PDB entry 1NWW | X-ray diffraction, 1.20 A resolution | chains A and B

== Chain A (and B) ==
Name: Limonene-1,2-epoxide hydrolase
From: Rhodococcus erythropolis
Notes: EC 3.3.2.8; chain B of this document is another copy of the same molecule, construct and numbering; everything in this record applies to it too
UniProtKB: Q9ZAG3 (LIMA_RHOER); residues 1-149 here correspond to UniProt positions 0-148 (UniProt number = residue number - 1)
Amino-acid sequence (149 residues; row label = number of the first residue in the row):
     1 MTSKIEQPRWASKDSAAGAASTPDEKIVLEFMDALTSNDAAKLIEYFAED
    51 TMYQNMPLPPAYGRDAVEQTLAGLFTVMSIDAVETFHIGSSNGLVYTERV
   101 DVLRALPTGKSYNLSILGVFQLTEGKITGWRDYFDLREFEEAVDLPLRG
Disordered / not traced: 1-4 (chain B: 1-3)
Small-molecule neighbours: heptanamide (HPN): Tyr53, Asn55, Leu58, Leu74, Met78, Ile80, Arg99, Asp101, Leu103, Leu114, Ile116, Trp130, Asp132, Phe134, Leu136, Phe139
Reported in the primary citation:
  - self-association interface (contacts with another copy of this molecule); pairs are residue here / residue on that copy: Arg9-Tyr62, Tyr96-Tyr96 (pi stacking), Leu117-Leu117 (hydrophobic contact), Leu117-Tyr133 (hydrophobic contact), Arg131-Trp10, Arg131-Glu98 (salt bridge), Arg137-Arg148, Arg137-Glu140 (salt bridge), Arg148-Glu141 (salt bridge), Asp135
  - contacts within the chain: Arg99-Asp101, Arg99-Asp132, Gly118-Asp132
  - binding site for heptanamide: Tyr53, Asn55, Asp101, Asp132
  - catalytic residues: Tyr53, Asn55, Arg99, Asp101, Asp132 (proposed by the authors, not directly observed)
  - mutagenesis - Y53F, N55A: decreased catalytic activity
  - mutagenesis - N55D, N55D/D132N, R99A, R99H, R99K, R99Q, D101A, D101N, D132A, D132N: abolished catalytic activity
  - mutagenesis - R99A: decreased expression
  - catalytic residues: Trp130 (by similarity / conservation)

== Chain A / chain B interface ==
Pairs across the interface - 68 pairs, chain A then chain B:
  Arg9(A) - Tyr62(B)
  Trp10(A) - Met52(B)
  Trp10(A) - Tyr62(B)
  Trp10(A) - Arg131(B)
  Trp10(A) - Tyr133(B)
  Glu25(A) - Ser91(B)
  Met52(A) - Trp10(B)
  Pro57(A) - Asp135(B)
  Pro57(A) - Glu138(B)
  Tyr62(A) - Arg9(B)
  Tyr62(A) - Trp10(B)
  His87(A) - Leu94(B)
  His87(A) - Tyr96(B)
  His87(A) - Arg131(B)
  Ile88(A) - Asn92(B)  hydrogen bond (backbone-side chain)
  Gly89(A) - Ser91(B)
  Ser90(A) - Ser90(B)
  Ser90(A) - Ser91(B)  hydrogen bond (backbone-side chain)
  Ser91(A) - Gly89(B)
  Ser91(A) - Ser90(B)  hydrogen bond (side chain-backbone)
  Asn92(A) - Asp14(B)
  Asn92(A) - Ala16(B)  hydrogen bond (side chain-backbone)
  Asn92(A) - Ala17(B)
  Asn92(A) - Ile88(B)  hydrogen bond (side chain-backbone)
  Leu94(A) - Ala17(B)  hydrophobic
  Leu94(A) - His87(B)
  Tyr96(A) - His87(B)
  Tyr96(A) - Tyr96(B)  hydrophobic
  Glu98(A) - Val119(B)
  Glu98(A) - Arg131(B)  salt bridge
  Glu98(A) - Tyr133(B)  hydrogen bond
  Ser115(A) - Tyr133(B)
  Ile116(A) - Tyr133(B)
  Leu117(A) - Leu117(B)
  Leu117(A) - Gly118(B)
  Leu117(A) - Val119(B)
  Leu117(A) - Tyr133(B)  hydrophobic
  Gly118(A) - Leu117(B)
  Val119(A) - Glu98(B)
  Val119(A) - Leu117(B)
  Gln121(A) - Trp10(B)  hydrogen bond (side chain-backbone)
  Gln121(A) - Ser12(B)
  Gln121(A) - His87(B)
  Arg131(A) - Trp10(B)
  Arg131(A) - His87(B)
  Arg131(A) - Glu98(B)  salt bridge
  Tyr133(A) - Glu98(B)  hydrogen bond
  Tyr133(A) - Ser115(B)
  Tyr133(A) - Ile116(B)
  Tyr133(A) - Leu117(B)  hydrophobic
  Tyr133(A) - Tyr133(B)
  Phe134(A) - Phe134(B)
  Phe134(A) - Asp135(B)
  Asp135(A) - Pro57(B)
  Asp135(A) - Phe134(B)
  Asp135(A) - Asp135(B)
  Asp135(A) - Leu136(B)  hydrogen bond (side chain-backbone)
  Leu136(A) - Asp135(B)  hydrogen bond (backbone-side chain)
  Leu136(A) - Arg137(B)
  Arg137(A) - Leu136(B)
  Arg137(A) - Arg137(B)
  Arg137(A) - Glu140(B)  salt bridge
  Arg137(A) - Arg148(B)
  Glu138(A) - Pro57(B)
  Glu140(A) - Arg137(B)  salt bridge
  Glu141(A) - Arg148(B)  salt bridge
  Arg148(A) - Arg137(B)
  Arg148(A) - Glu141(B)  salt bridge
Interface residues without a listed pair, chain A (34 interface residues in all): Ala17, Gln54, Met56
Interface residues without a listed pair, chain B (38 interface residues in all): Ala11, Ser21, Glu25, Gln54, Met56

== In short ==
Chain A and chain B form an interface of 34 and 38 residues respectively; the contacts include 10 hydrogen
bonds and 6 salt bridges. Polar pairs include Glu98(A)-Arg131(B), Arg137(A)-Glu140(B) and Glu141(A)-Arg148(B).
From the paper: catalytic residues Tyr53(A), Asn55(A) and Arg99(A) among others; N55D, N55D/D132N and R99A of
chain A, among others, abolish catalytic activity; 12 substitutions were tested in all.
Both chains are Limonene-1,2-epoxide hydrolase (Rhodococcus erythropolis). Entry 1NWW (Limonene-1,2-epoxide
hydrolase) was determined by X-ray diffraction together with 1NU3 from the same study.
